PDB entry 6E3S | X-ray diffraction, 3.00 A resolution | chains A and B

== Chain A ==
Protein: Aryl hydrocarbon receptor nuclear translocator
From: Mus musculus
UniProt: P53762 (ARNT_MOUSE); numbering as in UniProt (aligned over 82-464)
Sequence (384 residues; each row starts with the number of its first residue):
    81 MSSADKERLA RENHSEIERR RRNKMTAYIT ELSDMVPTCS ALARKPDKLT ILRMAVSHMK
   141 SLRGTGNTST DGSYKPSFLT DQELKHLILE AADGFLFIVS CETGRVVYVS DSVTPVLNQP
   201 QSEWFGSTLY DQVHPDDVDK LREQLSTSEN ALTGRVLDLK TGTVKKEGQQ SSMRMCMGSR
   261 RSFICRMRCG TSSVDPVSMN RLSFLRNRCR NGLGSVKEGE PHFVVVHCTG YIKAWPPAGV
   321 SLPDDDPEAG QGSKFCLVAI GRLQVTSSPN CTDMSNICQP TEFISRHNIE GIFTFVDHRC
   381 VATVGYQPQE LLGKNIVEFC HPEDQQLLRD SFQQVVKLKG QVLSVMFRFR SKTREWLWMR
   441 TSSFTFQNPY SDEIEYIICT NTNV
Unresolved in the structure: 81-97, 120-125, 143-158, 228-258, 272-300, 316-334, 345-360
Differences from the reference sequence: initiating methionine (81)
Swiss-Prot annotation at these positions:
  - region: Leu-167 to Ala-171 (Mediates the transcription activity and dimerization of the AHR:ARNT complex)
  - mutagenesis: His-94 (H94A: Reduces DNA binding), Glu-98 (E98A: Reduces DNA binding), Arg-102 (R102E: Reduces DNA binding. Decreases transcription factor activity), Leu-112 (L112D: Interferes with transcription factor activity; L112E: Impairs heterodimer formation with EPAS1. Impairs heterodimer formation with HIF1A ...), Leu-132 (L132E: Impairs heterodimer formation with EPAS1. Impairs heterodimer formation with HIF1A. Significantly destabilizes ARNT?s heterodimeric interactions with both NPAS1 and NPAS3 ...), Val-136 (V136D: Impairs heterodimer formation with EPAS1. Impairs heterodimer formation with HIF1A. Significantly destabilizes ARNT?s heterodimeric interactions with both NPAS1 and NPAS3 ...), Met-139 (M139D: Interferes with transcription factor activity), Leu-164 (L164D: Does not affect transcription factor activity), Leu-167 (L167E: Highly reduces transcription activity. Impairs interaction with AHR. Impairs heterodimer formation with EPAS1. Impairs heterodimer formation with HIF1A ...), Ile-168 (I168D: Highly reduces transcription activity. Impairs interaction with AHR. Impairs heterodimer formation with EPAS1. Impairs heterodimer formation with HIF1A ...), Ala-171 (A171D: Reduces transcription activity. Markedly reduces interaction with AHR. Impairs heterodimer formation with EPAS1. Markedly decreases heterodimer formation with HIF1A ...), Ile-264 (I264D: Impairs heterodimer formation with EPAS1. Markedly decreases heterodimer formation with HIF1A. Significantly destabilizes ARNT?s heterodimeric interactions with both NPAS1 and NPAS3 ...), 6 further mutagenesis entries in UniProt
What the authors report for this chain:
  - mutagenesis - F446L: increased binding to Endothelial PAS domain-containing protein 1 (chain B)

== Chain B ==
Protein: Endothelial PAS domain-containing protein 1
From: Mus musculus
UniProt: P97481 (EPAS1_MOUSE); residues 3-362 here = UniProt positions 3-362
Sequence (368 residues; each row starts with the number of its first residue):
     2 MADKEKKRSS SELRKEKSRD AARCRRSKET EVFYELAHEL PLPHSVSSHL DKASIMRLAI
    62 SFLRTHKLLS SVCSENESEA EADQQMDNLY LKALEGFIAV VTQDGDMIFL SENISKFMGL
   122 TQVELTGHSI FDFTHPCDHE EIRENLTLKN GSGFGKKSKD VSTERDFFMR MKCTVTNRGR
   182 TVNLKSATWK VLHCTGQVRV YNNCPPHSSL CGSKEPLLSC LIIMCEPIQH PSHMDIPLDS
   242 KTFLSRHSMD MKFTYCDDRI LELIGYHPEE LLGRSAYEFY HALDSENMTK SHQNLCTKGQ
   302 VVSGQYRMLA KHGGYVALET QGTVIYNPRN LQPQCIMCVN YVLSEIEKND VVFSMDQTES
   362 LEHHHHHH
Unresolved in the structure: 2-27, 75-87, 150-162, 202-218, 361-369
Differences from the reference sequence: initiating methionine (2); engineered mutation Ala-318 (Trp in P97481); expression tag (363-369)
Swiss-Prot annotation at these positions:
  - region: Arg-26 to Lys-53 (DNA-binding), Arg-171 to Val-192 (Required for heterodimer formation with ARNT)
  - mutagenesis: Ala-23 (A23D: Decreases HRE DNA binding), Arg-27 (R27A: Decreases HRE DNA binding), Phe-169 (F169D: Decreases heterodimer formation with ARNT), Arg-171 (R171A: Markedly decreases heterodimer formation with ARNT. Impairs heterodimer formation with ARNT; when associated with D-192), Asn-184 (N184D: Decreases HRE DNA binding; when associated with D-186), Lys-186 (K186D: Decreases HRE DNA binding; when associated with D-184), Val-192 (V192D: Markedly decreases heterodimer formation with ARNT. Impairs heterodimer formation with ARNT; when associated with A-171), His-194 (H194A: Decreases heterodimer formation with ARNT)
Residues lining bound ligands: pt2385 (79A; 3-{[(1S)-2,2-difluoro-1-hydroxy-7-(methylsulfonyl)-2,3-dihydro-1H-inden-4-yl]oxy}-5-fluorobenzonitrile): Phe-244, Ser-246, His-248, Ser-249, Met-252, Phe-254, Ala-277, Phe-280, Tyr-281, Met-289, Ser-292, His-293, Leu-296, Val-302, Ser-304, Tyr-307, Met-309, Leu-319, Thr-321, Gln-322, Gly-323, Ile-337, Cys-339, Asn-341
What the authors report for this chain:
  - binding site for pt2385: His-293
  - conformationally variable residues (side-chain flip): Met-252, His-293
  - mutagenesis - M252A (Kd 1.4 nM), G323E (Kd 10.5 nM): increased binding to Aryl hydrocarbon receptor nuclear translocator (chain A)
  - mutagenesis - M252A: unchanged signaling in response to pt2385
  - allosteric site: Met-252
  - mutagenesis - G323E: decreased binding to pt2385
  - binding site for pt2385: Gly-323 (proposed by the authors, not directly observed)
  - mutagenesis - Y281A: unchanged signaling in response to M1002

== How chain A and chain B interact ==
Pairs across the interface - 118 pairs, chain A then chain B:
  Met-105(A) with Lys-53(B); Ala-54(B); Met-57(B), hydrophobic
  Tyr-108(A) with Ala-54(B); Met-57(B), hydrophobic; Arg-58(B); Ile-61(B)
  Ile-109(A) with Met-57(B), hydrophobic
  Glu-111(A) with Ile-61(B); Arg-65(B), salt bridge
  Leu-112(A) with Ile-61(B), hydrophobic; Leu-64(B), hydrophobic
  Val-116(A) with Leu-64(B), hydrophobic
  Leu-129(A) with Lys-29(B)
  Leu-132(A) with Val-33(B), hydrophobic; Phe-34(B), hydrophobic; Leu-37(B), hydrophobic; Met-57(B), hydrophobic
  Arg-133(A) with Lys-29(B); Val-33(B); Glu-36(B), salt bridge
  Val-136(A) with Leu-37(B), hydrophobic
  Met-139(A) with Leu-37(B), hydrophobic; Glu-40(B); Phe-63(B), hydrophobic; Leu-64(B), hydrophobic
  Leu-142(A) with His-67(B)
  Leu-159(A) with Phe-110(B), hydrophobic
  Thr-160(A) with Asp-88(B)
  Asp-161(A) with Asp-88(B)
  Glu-163(A) with Leu-70(B)
  Leu-164(A) with Asp-88(B)
  Lys-165(A) with Tyr-91(B)
  Leu-167(A) with Ile-99(B), hydrophobic; Phe-110(B), hydrophobic; Ile-223(B), hydrophobic
  Ile-168(A) with Ile-99(B), hydrophobic
  Glu-170(A) with Gln-198(B); Arg-200(B), salt bridge; Ile-223(B)
  Ala-171(A) with Ile-99(B), hydrophobic; Thr-196(B); Gly-197(B); Ile-223(B), hydrophobic; Ile-224(B); Met-225(B)
  Ala-172(A) with Met-225(B), hydrophobic
  Leu-176(A) with Tyr-91(B), hydrophobic
  Ser-190(A) with Tyr-91(B)
  Asp-216(A) with Glu-346(B)
  Asp-217(A) with Leu-344(B)
  Asp-219(A) with Lys-242(B)
  Lys-220(A) with Asp-240(B); Lys-242(B); Val-343(B), hydrogen bond (side chain-backbone)
  Glu-223(A) with Asp-240(B); Ser-241(B), hydrogen bond
  Gln-224(A) with Asp-240(B), hydrogen bond
  Arg-260(A) with Lys-93(B), hydrogen bond (side chain-backbone); Ala-94(B); Leu-95(B), hydrogen bond (side chain-backbone); Glu-96(B); Ile-237(B); Pro-238(B)
  Arg-261(A) with Pro-238(B)
  Ser-262(A) with Glu-96(B)
  Ile-264(A) with Glu-320(B); Leu-344(B), hydrophobic
  Arg-266(A) with Leu-344(B), hydrogen bond (side chain-backbone); Ser-345(B)
  Val-305(A) with Gln-306(B)
  His-307(A) with Glu-320(B), salt bridge
  Thr-309(A) with Ala-94(B), hydrogen bond (side chain-backbone); Glu-96(B)
  Gly-310(A) with Ala-94(B), hydrogen bond (backbone-backbone)
  Tyr-311(A) with Asn-89(B); Leu-90(B); Lys-93(B); Ala-94(B)
  Val-338(A) with Ala-94(B)
  Ile-340(A) with Tyr-91(B); Ala-94(B), hydrophobic; Leu-95(B), hydrophobic
  Arg-342(A) with Glu-227(B), salt bridge
  Arg-366(A) with Tyr-278(B); Glu-279(B), hydrogen bond (side chain-backbone); Tyr-281(B), hydrogen bond (side chain-backbone); Ala-283(B)
  Phe-373(A) with Met-356(B)
  Thr-374(A) with Ser-355(B); Met-356(B)
  Phe-375(A) with His-282(B); Ala-283(B), hydrophobic; Leu-310(B), hydrophobic; Phe-354(B)
  Val-376(A) with Phe-354(B), hydrogen bond (backbone-backbone)
  His-378(A) with Val-352(B)
  Pro-388(A) with Val-353(B)
  Leu-392(A) with Val-353(B); Phe-354(B); Ser-355(B)
  Gly-393(A) with Met-356(B)
  Phe-446(A) with Tyr-278(B), hydrophobic; Ser-286(B); Thr-290(B)
  Asn-448(A) with Asp-251(B); Met-252(B); Tyr-278(B)
  Pro-449(A) with Met-252(B); Tyr-278(B); Gln-294(B)
  Tyr-450(A) with Met-250(B); Asp-251(B)
  Glu-455(A) with Ser-276(B), hydrogen bond; Tyr-278(B); Glu-279(B)
  Tyr-456(A) with Tyr-278(B); Ser-286(B)
Also at the interface, not in a pair above, chain A (70 interface residues in all): Met-115, Lys-128, His-138, Ile-178, Tyr-188, Phe-263, Ala-339, Ile-372, Asp-377, Gln-389, Ile-458
Also at the interface, not in a pair above, chain B (73 interface residues in all): Glu-30, Pro-42, Lys-68, Val-73, Leu-92, Lys-117, His-293, Tyr-342, Glu-348, Thr-359

== Summary ==
70 residues of chain A face 73 of chain B across their interface, with 12 hydrogen bonds and 5 salt bridges.
Polar pairs include Glu-111(A)/Arg-65(B), Arg-133(A)/Glu-36(B) and Glu-170(A)/Arg-200(B). From the paper: a
binding site for pt2385 at His-293(B) and Gly-323(B); M252A and G323E of chain B increase binding to Aryl
hydrocarbon receptor nuclear translocator (chain A); 4 substitutions were tested in all.
Here chain A is Aryl hydrocarbon receptor nuclear translocator and chain B is Endothelial PAS
domain-containing protein 1, both from Mus musculus. Entry 6E3S (Crystal Structure of the Heterodimeric HIF-2
Complex with Antagonist PT2385) was determined by X-ray diffraction, deposited together with 6E3T and 6E3U.
